Entry 6TWI (X-ray diffraction, 2.27 A resolution); this record covers chains B and E of the 6 polymer chains in the assembly.

Chain B:
Protein: Hemagglutinin HA2
From: Influenza A virus (A/harbour seal/Germany/1/2014(H10N7))
Reference sequence: A0A0A7HR51 (A0A0A7HR51_9INFA); residues 1-176 here correspond to UniProt positions 333-508 (UniProt number = residue number + 332)
Amino-acid sequence (177 residues; each row starts with the number of its first residue):
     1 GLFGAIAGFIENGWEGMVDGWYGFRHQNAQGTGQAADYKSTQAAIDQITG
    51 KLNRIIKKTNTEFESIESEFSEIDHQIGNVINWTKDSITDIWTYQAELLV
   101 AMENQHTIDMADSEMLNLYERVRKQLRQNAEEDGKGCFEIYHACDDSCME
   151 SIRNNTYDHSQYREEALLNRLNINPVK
Unresolved in the structure: 173-177
Sequence notes: expression tag (177)
Disulfides: Cys144-Cys148
Glycans and other covalent adducts: N-acetylglucosamine (NAG) linked to Asn82
Ion coordination: Ca2+ site 1: Glu64 (together with N-acetylglucosamine) (shared with 1 residue of chain A; 1 residue of chain D); Ca2+ site 2: Asn79 (together with N-acetylglucosamine) (shared with Glu104(E) of chain E; 1 residue of chain F)

Chain E:
Protein: Hemagglutinin
From: Influenza A virus (A/harbour seal/Germany/1/2014(H10N7))
Reference sequence: A0A0A7HR51 (A0A0A7HR51_9INFA); residues 1-323 here correspond to UniProt positions 10-332 (UniProt number = residue number + 9)
Amino-acid sequence (325 residues; numbered -1 to 323; the number before each row is that of its first residue; numbers below 1 keep their minus sign (Asp-1 is residue -1)):
    -1 DPDKICLGHHAVANGTIVKTLTNEQEEVTNATETVESTSLNRLCMKGRNH
    49 KDLGNCHPIGMLIGTPACDLHLTGTWDTLIERKNAIAYCYPGATVNEEAL
    99 RQKIMESGGISKINTGFTYGSSINSAGTTKACMRNGGNSFYAELKWLVSK
   149 NKGQNFPQTTNTYRNADTAEHLIMWGIHHPSSTQEKNDLYGTQSLSISVG
   199 SSTYKNNFVPVVGARPQVNGLSSRIDFHWTLVQPGDKITFSHNGGLIAPS
   249 RVSKLIGRGLGIQSEAPIDNSCESKCFWRGGSINTRLPFQNLSPRTVGQC
   299 PKYVNKKSLMLATGMRNVPELVQGR
Unresolved in the structure: 322-323
Sequence notes: expression tag (-1 to 0); engineered mutation Ser221 (Gly230 in A0A0A7HR51)
Disulfides: Cys54-Cys66, Cys87-Cys130, Cys274-Cys298
Glycans and other covalent adducts: N-acetylglucosamine (NAG) linked to Asn28
Ion coordination: Ca2+: Glu104 (together with N-acetylglucosamine) (shared with Asn79(B) of chain B; 1 residue of chain F)

Chain B / chain E interface:
Residue-residue contacts (8; chain B residue first):
  His75(B) - Ala97(E)
  His75(B) - Lys101(E)
  His75(B) - Glu104(E)  salt bridge
  Gln76(B) - Glu96(E)
  Gln76(B) - Gln100(E)
  Asn79(B) - Gln100(E)  hydrogen bond
  Asn79(B) - Glu104(E)  hydrogen bond
  Asp90(B) - Lys300(E)  salt bridge
Other interface residues (no listed pair), chain B (6 interface residues in all): Asp74, Tyr94
Other interface residues (no listed pair), chain E (7 interface residues in all): Phe287

Summary:
6 residues of chain B and 7 residues of chain E are in contact; the contacts include 2 hydrogen bonds and 2
salt bridges. Polar pairs include His75(B)-Glu104(E), Asp90(B)-Lys300(E) and Asn79(B)-Gln100(E).
N-acetylglucosamine is covalently linked to Asn82(B). N-acetylglucosamine is covalently linked to Asn28(E).
Chain B is Hemagglutinin HA2 and chain E is Hemagglutinin, both from Influenza A virus (A/harbour
seal/Germany/1/2014(H10N7)); the structure, Crystal structure of the haemagglutinin mutant (Gln226Leu,
Gly228Ser) from an H10N7 seal influenza virus isolated in ..., was determined by X-ray diffraction (same
publication as 6TJW, 6TJY, 6TVA, 6TVB, 6TVC, 6TVD and 9 further entries).
